1HE2 - chain A; structure by X-ray diffraction, 1.20 A resolution.

Chain A:
Protein: Flavin reductase (NADPH)
Organism: Homo sapiens
Notes: EC 1.5.1.30, 1.3.1.24
Reference sequence: P30043 (BLVRB_HUMAN); numbering as in UniProt (aligned over 1-206)
Chain sequence (206 residues; row label = number of the first residue in the row):
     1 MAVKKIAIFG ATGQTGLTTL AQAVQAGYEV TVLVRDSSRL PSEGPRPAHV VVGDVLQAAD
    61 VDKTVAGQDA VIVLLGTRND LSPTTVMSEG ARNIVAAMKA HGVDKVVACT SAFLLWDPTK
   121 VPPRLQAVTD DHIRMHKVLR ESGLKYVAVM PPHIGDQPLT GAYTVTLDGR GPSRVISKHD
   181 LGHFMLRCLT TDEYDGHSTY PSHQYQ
Unresolved in the structure: 206
Residues lining bound ligands:
  - biliverdine ix alpha (BLA): Leu81, Ser111, Ala112, Phe113, Trp116, Arg124, Leu125, Val128, Thr129, His132, Pro151, Pro152, His153, Arg174
  - NADP (NAP; NADP nicotinamide-adenine-dinucleotide phosphate): Gly10, Ala11, Thr12, Gly13, Gln14, Thr15, Gly16, Arg35, Arg39, Asp54, Val55, Leu56, Leu74, Leu75, Gly76, Thr77, Arg78, Val86, Met87, Cys109, Thr110, Ser111, Val128, His132, Pro151, Pro152, His153, Ile154
Curated features (UniProtKB/Swiss-Prot):
  - active site (S-nitroso-cysteine intermediate): Cys109, Cys188
  - binding site (NADP(+)): Gly10, Thr12, Gly13, Gln14, Thr15, Arg35, Ser38, Arg39, Asp54, Val55, Leu75, Gly76, Arg78, Met87, Cys109, His132, His153, Ile154
  - modified residue (Phosphoserine): Ser42, Ser82
  - natural variant: Ser111 (S111L: Risk factor for thrombocytosis)
  - mutagenesis: Gln14 to Gly16 (Abolished binding to NAD(P)H and S-nitroso-CoA, leading to abolished NAD(P)H-dependent reductase and a S-nitroso-CoA-dependent nitrosyltransferase activities), Gln14 (Q14R: Increased affinity for coenzyme A), Arg78 (R78A: Induces both an increase in active site micro-millisecond motions and an increase in the rate constants of coenzyme-binding; R78G: Decreased affinity for coenzyme A), Cys109 (C109R: Abolished S-nitroso-CoA-dependent nitrosyltransferase activity; when associated with R-188), Ser111 (S111A: Abolished NAD(P)H-dependent reductase activity), His153 (H153A: Reduced affinity for biliverdin), Cys188 (C188R: Abolished S-nitroso-CoA-dependent nitrosyltransferase activity; when associated with R-109)

Overview:
Chain A binds NADP and biliverdine ix alpha. UniProt lists active-site residues Cys109 and Cys188, 18
NADP+-binding residues and 8 mutagenesis sites.
Chain A is Flavin reductase (NADPH) (Homo sapiens); the structure, Human biliverdin IX beta reductase:
NADP/biliverdin IX alpha ternary complex, was determined by X-ray diffraction, deposited together with 1HDO,
1HE3, 1HE4 and 1HE5.
